Entry 5YCS (X-ray diffraction, 1.95 A resolution); this record covers chains A and C of the 4 polymer chains in the assembly.

[Chain A (and C)]
Molecule: Enoyl-[acyl-carrier-protein] reductase [NADH] FabI
Organism: Bacillus cereus (strain ATCC 14579 / DSM 31 / JCM 2152 / NBRC 15305 / NCIMB 9373 / NRRL B-3711)
Notes: EC 1.3.1.9; chain C of this document is another copy of the same molecule, construct and numbering; everything in this record applies to it too
Reference sequence: Q81GI3 (FABI_BACCR); residue numbers follow UniProt; this construct covers 1-256
Amino-acid sequence (258 residues; row label = number of the first residue in the row; numbers below 1 keep their minus sign (Gly-1 is residue -1)):
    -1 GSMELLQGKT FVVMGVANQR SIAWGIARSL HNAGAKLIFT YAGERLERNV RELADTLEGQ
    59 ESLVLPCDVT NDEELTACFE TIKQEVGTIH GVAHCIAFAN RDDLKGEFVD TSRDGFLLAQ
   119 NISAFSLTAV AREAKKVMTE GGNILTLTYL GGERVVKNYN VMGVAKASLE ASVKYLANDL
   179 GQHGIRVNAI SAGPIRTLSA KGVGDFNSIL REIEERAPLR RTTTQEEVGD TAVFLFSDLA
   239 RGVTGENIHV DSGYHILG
Not modelled in the structure: -1 to 0
Differences from the reference sequence: expression tag (-1 to 0)
UniProt features mapped onto this chain:
  - active site (Proton acceptor): Tyr147, Tyr157
  - binding site (NAD(+)): Gly13, Ser19, Ile20, Asp66, Val67, Ile94, Lys164, Ile193 to Ser197
  - binding site (substrate): Ala97
  - site: Asn205 (Involved in acyl-ACP binding)
Small-molecule neighbours:
  - NAD (nicotinamide-adenine-dinucleotide): Gly13, Val14, Ala15, Ser19, Ile20, Ala21, Ala40, Leu44, Cys65, Asp66, Val67, Thr68, Cys93, Ile94, Ala95, Phe96, Ile120, Leu145, Thr146, Tyr147, Tyr157, Lys164, Ala190, Gly191, Pro192, Ile193, Thr195, Leu196, Ser197, Phe204
  - triclosan (TCL): Ala95, Phe96, Ala97, Leu102, Tyr147, Tyr157, Met160, Lys164, Pro192, Ser197, Ala198, Val201, Phe204

[Interface between chain A and chain C]
Residue-residue contacts - 15 pairs, chain A then chain C:
  Leu148(A) - Gly256(C)
  Arg152(A) - Arg152(C)
  Arg152(A) - Ile254(C)
  Arg152(A) - Leu255(C)
  Arg152(A) - Gly256(C)
  Val153(A) - Ile254(C)  hydrogen bond (backbone-backbone)
  Val153(A) - Leu255(C)
  Val153(A) - Gly256(C)  hydrogen bond (backbone-backbone)
  Tyr252(A) - Gly256(C)
  Ile254(A) - Arg152(C)
  Ile254(A) - Val153(C)  hydrogen bond (backbone-backbone)
  Leu255(A) - Arg152(C)
  Leu255(A) - Val153(C)
  Gly256(A) - Arg152(C)
  Gly256(A) - Val153(C)  hydrogen bond (backbone-backbone)
Other interface residues (no listed pair), chain A (9 interface residues in all): Val154, His253
Other interface residues (no listed pair), chain C (8 interface residues in all): Leu148, Val154, His253

[Summary]
9 residues of chain A face 8 of chain C across their interface; the contacts include 4 hydrogen bonds. The
backbones hydrogen-bond at Val153(A)-Ile254(C) and Val153(A)-Gly256(C). Bound to chain A: NAD and triclosan.
Both chains are Enoyl-[acyl-carrier-protein] reductase [NADH] FabI (Bacillus cereus (strain ATCC 14579 / DSM
31 / JCM 2152 / NBRC 15305 / NCIMB 9373 / NRRL B-3711)). Entry 5YCS (X-Ray Structure of Enoyl-Acyl Carrier
Protein Reductase from Bacillus Anthracis with triclosan) was determined by X-ray diffraction, deposited
together with 5YCR, 5YCV and 5YCX.
